Entry 8DLP (electron microscopy, 2.64 A resolution); this record covers chains A and D of the 6 polymer chains in the assembly.

[Chain A]
Molecule: Spike glycoprotein
From: Severe acute respiratory syndrome coronavirus 2
UniProtKB: P0DTC2 (SPIKE_SARS2); numbering as in UniProt (aligned over 1-1208)
Chain sequence (1288 residues; numbered 1 to 1288; the number before each row is that of its first residue):
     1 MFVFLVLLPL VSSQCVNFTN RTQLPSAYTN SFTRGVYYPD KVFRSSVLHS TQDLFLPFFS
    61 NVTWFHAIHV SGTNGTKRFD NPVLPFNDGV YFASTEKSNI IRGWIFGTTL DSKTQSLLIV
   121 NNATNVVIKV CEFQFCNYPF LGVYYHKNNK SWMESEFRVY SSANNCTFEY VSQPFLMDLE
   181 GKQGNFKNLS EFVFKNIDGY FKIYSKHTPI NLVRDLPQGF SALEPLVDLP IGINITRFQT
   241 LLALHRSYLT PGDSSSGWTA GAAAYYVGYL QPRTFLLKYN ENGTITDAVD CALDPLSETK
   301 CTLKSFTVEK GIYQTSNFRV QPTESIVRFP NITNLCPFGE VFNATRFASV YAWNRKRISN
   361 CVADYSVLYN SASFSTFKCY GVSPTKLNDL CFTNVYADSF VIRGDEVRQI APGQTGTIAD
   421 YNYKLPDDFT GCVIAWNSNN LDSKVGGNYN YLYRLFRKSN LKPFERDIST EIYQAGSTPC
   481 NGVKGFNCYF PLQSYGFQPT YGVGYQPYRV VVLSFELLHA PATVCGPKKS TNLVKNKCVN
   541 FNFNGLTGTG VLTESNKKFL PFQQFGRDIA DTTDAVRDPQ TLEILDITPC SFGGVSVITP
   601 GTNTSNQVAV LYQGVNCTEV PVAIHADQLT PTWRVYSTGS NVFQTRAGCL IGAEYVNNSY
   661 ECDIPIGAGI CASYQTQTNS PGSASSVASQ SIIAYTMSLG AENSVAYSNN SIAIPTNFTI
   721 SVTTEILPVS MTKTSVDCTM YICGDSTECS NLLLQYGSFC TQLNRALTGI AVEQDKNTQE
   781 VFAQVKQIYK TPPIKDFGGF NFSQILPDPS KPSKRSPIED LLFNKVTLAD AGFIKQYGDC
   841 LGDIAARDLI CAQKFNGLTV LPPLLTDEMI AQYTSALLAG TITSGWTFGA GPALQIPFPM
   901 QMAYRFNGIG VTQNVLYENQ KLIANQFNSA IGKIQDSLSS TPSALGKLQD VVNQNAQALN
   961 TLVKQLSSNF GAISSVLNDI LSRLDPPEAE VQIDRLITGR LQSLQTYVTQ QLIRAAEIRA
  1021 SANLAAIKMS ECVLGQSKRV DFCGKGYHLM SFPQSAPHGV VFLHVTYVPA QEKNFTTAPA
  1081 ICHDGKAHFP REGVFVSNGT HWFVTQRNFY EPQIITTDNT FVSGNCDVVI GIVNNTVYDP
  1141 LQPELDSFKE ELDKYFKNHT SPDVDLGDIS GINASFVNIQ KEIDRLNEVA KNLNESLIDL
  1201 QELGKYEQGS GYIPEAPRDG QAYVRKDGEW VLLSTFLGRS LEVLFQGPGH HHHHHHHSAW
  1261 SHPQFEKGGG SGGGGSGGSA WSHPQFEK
Disordered / not traced: 1-13, 70-76, 146-152, 177-184, 248-256, 621-640, 676-690, 828-855, 1148-1288
Cystine bridges: Cys-15/Cys-136, Cys-131/Cys-166, Cys-291/Cys-301, Cys-336/Cys-361, Cys-379/Cys-432, Cys-391/Cys-525, Cys-480/Cys-488, Cys-538/Cys-590, Cys-617/Cys-649, Cys-662/Cys-671, Cys-738/Cys-760, Cys-743/Cys-749, Cys-1032/Cys-1043, Cys-1082/Cys-1126
Covalently attached groups: N-acetylglucosamine (NAG) linked to Asn-17, Asn-61, Asn-122, Asn-165, Asn-234, Asn-282, Asn-331, Asn-343, Asn-709, Asn-717, Asn-801, Asn-1074, Asn-1098, Asn-1134
Construct notes: conflict Phe-18 (Leu in P0DTC2), Asn-20 (Thr in P0DTC2), Ser-26 (Pro in P0DTC2), 18 further conflict positions vs the reference (P0DTC2) not listed; expression tag (1209-1288)
Swiss-Prot annotation at these positions:
  - region: Asn-280 to Cys-301 (Putative superantigen), Arg-403 to Asp-405 (Integrin-binding motif), Asn-448 to Phe-456 (Immunodominant HLA epitope recognized by the CD8+), Pro-681, Ala-684 (Putative superantigen), Ser-816 to Tyr-837 (Fusion peptide 1), Lys-835 to Phe-855 (Fusion peptide 2), Asp-1163 to Glu-1202 (Heptad repeat 2)
  - site: Arg-815, Ser-816 (Cleavage)
  - glycosylation: Asn-17 (N-linked (GlcNAc...) (complex) asparagine), Asn-61 (N-linked (GlcNAc...) (hybrid) asparagine), Asn-74 (N-linked (GlcNAc...) (complex) asparagine), Asn-122 (N-linked (GlcNAc...) (hybrid) asparagine), Asn-149 (N-linked (GlcNAc...) (complex) asparagine), Asn-165 (N-linked (GlcNAc...) (complex) asparagine), Asn-234 (N-linked (GlcNAc...) (high mannose) asparagine), Asn-282 (N-linked (GlcNAc...) (complex) asparagine), Thr-323 (O-linked (GalNAc) threonine), Ser-325 (O-linked (HexNAc...) serine), Asn-331 (N-linked (GlcNAc...) (complex) asparagine), Asn-343 (N-linked (GlcNAc...) (complex) asparagine), Asn-603 (N-linked (GlcNAc...) (hybrid) asparagine), Asn-616 (N-linked (GlcNAc...) (complex) asparagine), Asn-657 (N-linked (GlcNAc...) (complex) asparagine), Thr-676 (O-linked (GlcNAc...) threonine), Thr-678 (O-linked (GlcNAc...) threonine), Asn-709 (N-linked (GlcNAc...) (high mannose) asparagine), Asn-717 (N-linked (GlcNAc...) (hybrid) asparagine), Asn-801 (N-linked (GlcNAc...) (hybrid) asparagine) and 6 more in UniProt
  - natural variant: Leu-5 (L5F: In strain: Iota/B.1.526), Ser-13 (S13I: In strain: Epsilon/B.1.427/B.1.429), Phe-18 (L18F: In strain: Beta/B.1.351, Gamma/P.1 and 1 more; this construct carries the variant), Thr-19 (T19I: In strain: Omicron/BQ.1.1, Omicron/XBB.1.5 and 1 more; T19R: In strain: Delta/B.1.617.2, Omicron/BA.2 and 4 more), Asn-20 (T20N: In strain: Gamma/P.1; this construct carries the variant), Leu-24 to Ala-27 (sequence variant, change not given here; In strain: Omicron/BA.2, Omicron/BA.2.12.1 and 6 more), Ser-26 (P26S: In strain: Gamma/P.1; this construct carries the variant), Gln-52 (Q52H: In strain: Omicron/EG.5.1), Ala-67 (A67V: In strain: Eta/B.1.525, Omicron/BA.1), His-69 to Val-70 (deletion: In strain: Alpha/B.1.1.7, Eta/B.1.525 and 5 more), Gly-75 (G75V: In strain: Lambda/C.37), Thr-76 (T76I: In strain: Lambda/C.37), 81 further natural variant entries in UniProt
  - mutagenesis: His-69 to Val-70 (Increased incorporation of cleaved spike into virions), Asn-121 (N121Q: Partial loss of biliverdin affinity), Asn-234 (N234Q: Increased resistance to neutralizing antibodies), Asn-331 (N331Q: Reduced viral infectivity), Asn-343 (N343Q: Reduced viral infectivity), Leu-452 (L452R: Increased resistance to neutralizing antibodies. Decreases HLA binding to NF9 epitope. Increased binding affinity to human ACE2), Tyr-453 (Y453F: Decreased HLA binding to NF9 epitope. Increased binding affinity to human ACE2), Ala-475 (A475V: Increased resistance to neutralizing antibodies), Val-483 (V483A: Increased resistance to neutralizing antibodies), Phe-490 (F490L: Increased resistance to neutralizing antibodies and human covalescent sera neutralization), Gln-493 (Q493N: Reduced host ACE2-binding affinity in vitro; Q493Y: Reduced host ACE2-binding affinity in vitro), His-519 (H519P: Increased resistance to human covalescent sera neutralization), 8 further mutagenesis entries in UniProt

[Chain D]
Molecule: Processed angiotensin-converting enzyme 2
From: Homo sapiens
UniProtKB: Q9BYF1 (ACE2_HUMAN); residue numbers follow UniProt; this construct covers 18-615
Chain sequence (606 residues; each row starts with the number of its first residue):
    18 QSTIEEQAKT FLDKFNHEAE DLFYQSSLAS WNYNTNITEE NVQNMNNAGD KWSAFLKEQS
    78 TLAQMYPLQE IQNLTVKLQL QALQQNGSSV LSEDKSKRLN TILNTMSTIY STGKVCNPDN
   138 PQECLLLEPG LNEIMANSLD YNERLWAWES WRSEVGKQLR PLYEEYVVLK NEMARANHYE
   198 DYGDYWRGDY EVNGVDGYDY SRGQLIEDVE HTFEEIKPLY EHLHAYVRAK LMNAYPSYIS
   258 PIGCLPAHLL GDMWGRFWTN LYSLTVPFGQ KPNIDVTDAM VDQAWDAQRI FKEAEKFFVS
   318 VGLPNMTQGF WENSMLTDPG NVQKAVCHPT AWDLGKGDFR ILMCTKVTMD DFLTAHHEMG
   378 HIQYDMAYAA QPFLLRNGAN EGFHEAVGEI MSLSAATPKH LKSIGLLSPD FQEDNETEIN
   438 FLLKQALTIV GTLPFTYMLE KWRWMVFKGE IPKDQWMKKW WEMKREIVGV VEPVPHDETY
   498 CDPASLFHVS NDYSFIRYYT RTLYQFQFQE ALCQAAKHEG PLHKCDISNS TEAGQKLFNM
   558 LRLGKSEPWT LALENVVGAK NMNVRPLLNY FEPLFTWLKD QNKNSFVGWS TDWSPYADHH
   618 HHHHHH
Disordered / not traced: 18, 615-623
Cystine bridges: Cys-133/Cys-141, Cys-530/Cys-542
Covalently attached groups: N-acetylglucosamine (NAG) linked to Asn-53, Asn-90, Asn-103, Asn-322, Asn-432, Asn-546
Construct notes: expression tag (616-623)
Swiss-Prot annotation at these positions:
  - region (Interaction with SARS-CoV spike glycoprotein): Asp-30 to Tyr-41, Met-82 to Pro-84, Lys-353 to Arg-357
  - active site: Glu-375 (Proton acceptor), His-505 (Proton donor)
  - binding site (chloride): Arg-169, Trp-477, Lys-481
  - binding site (substrate): Arg-273, His-345, Pro-346, Tyr-515
  - binding site (Zn(2+)): His-374, His-378, Glu-402
  - glycosylation (N-linked (GlcNAc...) asparagine): Asn-53, Asn-90, Asn-103, Asn-322, Asn-432, Asn-546
  - mutagenesis: Ser-19 (S19P: Increases slightly the interaction with RBD domain of SARS-CoV-2 spike protein), Gln-24 to Lys-26 (Slightly inhibits interaction with SARS-CoV spike glycoprotein), Gln-24 (Q24T: Increases slightly the interaction with RBD domain of SARS-CoV-2 spike protein), Ala-25 (A25V: Increases slightly the interaction with RBD domain of SARS-CoV-2 spike protein), Thr-27 (T27Y: Increases slightly the interaction with RBD domain of SARS-CoV-2 spike protein. In sACE2.v2.2; increases interaction with RBD domain of SARS-CoV-2 spike protein ...), Leu-29 (L29F: Increases slightly the interaction with RBD domain of SARS-CoV-2 spike protein), Lys-31 (K31D: Abolishes interaction with SARS-CoV spike glycoprotein; K31Y: Increases slightly the interaction with RBD domain of SARS-CoV-2 spike protein), Asn-33 (N33D: Increases slightly the interaction with RBD domain of SARS-CoV-2 spike protein), His-34 (H34A: Increases slightly the interaction with RBD domain of SARS-CoV-2 spike protein), Glu-37 (E37A: No effect on interaction with SARS-CoV spike glycoprotein), Asp-38 (D38A: No effect on interaction with SARS-CoV spike glycoprotein), Leu-39 (L39R: Increases slightly the interaction with RBD domain of SARS-CoV-2 spike protein), 48 further mutagenesis entries in UniProt

[How chain A and chain D interact]
Residue-residue contacts (35):
  Tyr-449(A) / Asp-38(D)
  Tyr-449(A) / Gln-42(D)
  Tyr-453(A) / His-34(D)  hydrogen bond
  Phe-456(A) / Thr-27(D)
  Ala-475(A) / Ser-19(D)  hydrogen bond (backbone-backbone)
  Ala-475(A) / Gln-24(D)
  Ala-475(A) / Thr-27(D)
  Gly-476(A) / Gln-24(D)
  Phe-486(A) / Met-82(D)  hydrophobic
  Phe-486(A) / Tyr-83(D)
  Asn-487(A) / Gln-24(D)  hydrogen bond
  Asn-487(A) / Tyr-83(D)  hydrogen bond
  Tyr-489(A) / Gln-24(D)
  Tyr-489(A) / Thr-27(D)
  Tyr-489(A) / Phe-28(D)
  Tyr-489(A) / Tyr-83(D)  hydrogen bond
  Gln-493(A) / Lys-31(D)
  Gln-493(A) / His-34(D)  hydrogen bond
  Ser-494(A) / His-34(D)
  Gly-496(A) / Asp-38(D)
  Gln-498(A) / Tyr-41(D)
  Gln-498(A) / Gln-42(D)
  Gln-498(A) / Leu-45(D)
  Thr-500(A) / Tyr-41(D)  hydrogen bond
  Thr-500(A) / Asn-330(D)
  Thr-500(A) / Asp-355(D)
  Thr-500(A) / Arg-357(D)
  Tyr-501(A) / Tyr-41(D)
  Tyr-501(A) / Lys-353(D)
  Gly-502(A) / Lys-353(D)  hydrogen bond (backbone-backbone)
  Gly-502(A) / Gly-354(D)
  Tyr-505(A) / Glu-37(D)  hydrogen bond
  Tyr-505(A) / Lys-353(D)
  Tyr-505(A) / Gly-354(D)
  Tyr-505(A) / Arg-393(D)
Also at the interface, not in a pair above, chain A (17 interface residues in all): Ser-477
Also at the interface, not in a pair above, chain D (21 interface residues in all): Asp-30, Leu-79

[Summary]
Chain A and chain D form an interface of 17 and 21 residues respectively, with 9 hydrogen bonds. Polar pairs
include Tyr-453(A)/His-34(D), Asn-487(A)/Gln-24(D) and Asn-487(A)/Tyr-83(D). N-acetylglucosamine is covalently
linked to Asn-17(A), Asn-61(A), Asn-122(A), Asn-165(A), Asn-234(A) and Asn-282(A) and 8 more.
Here chain A is Spike glycoprotein (Severe acute respiratory syndrome coronavirus 2) and chain D is Processed
angiotensin-converting enzyme 2 (Homo sapiens). Entry 8DLP (Cryo-EM structure of SARS-CoV-2 Gamma (P.1) spike
protein in complex with human ACE2) was determined by electron microscopy, deposited together with 8DLJ, 8DLK,
8DLM, 8DLN, 8DLQ, 8DLS and 6 further entries.
